7OPL - chains C and D of the 5 polymer chains in the assembly; structure by electron microscopy, 4.12 A resolution (low resolution: residue-level contacts below are approximate; hydrogen-bond / salt-bridge calls are withheld).

[Chain C]
Name: DNA primase small subunit
Organism: Homo sapiens
Notes: EC 2.7.7.-
UniProtKB: P49642 (PRI1_HUMAN); residue numbers follow UniProt; this construct covers 1-420
Amino-acid sequence (441 residues; row label = number of the first residue in the row; numbers below 1 keep their minus sign (Met-20 is residue -20)):
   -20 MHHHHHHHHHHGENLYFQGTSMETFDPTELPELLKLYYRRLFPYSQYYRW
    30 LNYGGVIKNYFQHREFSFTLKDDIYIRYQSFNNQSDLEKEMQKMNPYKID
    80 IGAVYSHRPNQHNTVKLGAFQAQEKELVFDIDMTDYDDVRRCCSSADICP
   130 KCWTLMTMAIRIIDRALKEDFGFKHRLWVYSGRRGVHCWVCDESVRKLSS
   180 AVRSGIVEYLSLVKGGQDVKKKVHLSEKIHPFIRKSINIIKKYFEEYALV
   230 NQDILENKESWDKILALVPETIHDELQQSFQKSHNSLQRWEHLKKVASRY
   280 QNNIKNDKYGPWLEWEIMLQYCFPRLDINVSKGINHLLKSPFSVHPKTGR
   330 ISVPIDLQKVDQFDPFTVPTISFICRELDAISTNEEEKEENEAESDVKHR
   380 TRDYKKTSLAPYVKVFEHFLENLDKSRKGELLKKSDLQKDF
Not modelled in the structure: -20 to 0, 284-288, 361-378, 413-420
Differences from the reference sequence: initiating methionine (-20); expression tag (-19 to 0)
Swiss-Prot annotation at these positions:
  - motif: Cys121 to Cys131 (Zinc knuckle motif)
  - active site: Glu44, Asp109, Asp111
  - binding site (a ribonucleoside 5'-triphosphate): Asp109 to Asp111, Ser160 to His166, His315 to Lys318, His324
  - binding site (Mg(2+)): Asp109, Asp111, Asp306
  - binding site (Mn(2+)): Asp109, Asp111, Asp306
  - binding site (Zn(2+)): Cys121, Cys122, Cys128, Cys131
  - modified residue: Met1 (N-acetylmethionine)
  - natural variant: Cys301 (C301R: In PDIL)
  - mutagenesis: Glu44 (E44A: Strongly decreases primase activity, which can be partially rescued by increasing primase concentration), Tyr54 (Y54A: Decreases primase activity), Arg56 (R56A: Loss of primase activity), Lys77 (K77A: Decreases primase activity), Asp109 (D109A: Loss of primase activity; D109N: Decreases the binding affinity for NTPs), Asp111 (D111A: Loss of primase activity; D111N: Decreases the binding affinity for NTPs), Asp114 (D114A: Slightly decreases primase activity), Asp116 (D116A: Slightly decreases primase activity), Ser160 (S160A: Abolishes NTP binding), Arg163 (R163A: Abolishes NTP binding), His166 (H166A: Abolishes NTP binding. Loss of primase activity), Asp306 (D306A: Loss of primase activity; D306N: Decreases the binding affinity for NTPs), 3 further mutagenesis entries in UniProt
Bound ions: Zn2+: Cys121, Cys122, Cys128, Cys131

[Chain D]
Name: DNA primase large subunit
Organism: Homo sapiens
UniProtKB: P49643 (PRI2_HUMAN); numbering as in UniProt (aligned over 1-509)
Amino-acid sequence (509 residues; numbered 1 to 509; the number before each row is that of its first residue):
     1 MEFSGRKWRKLRLAGDQRNASYPHCLQFYLQPPSENISLIEFENLAIDRV
    51 KLLKSVENLGVSYVKGTEQYQSKLESELRKLKFSYRENLEDEYEPRRRDH
   101 ISHFILRLAYCQSEELRRWFIQQEMDLLRFRFSILPKDKIQDFLKDSQLQ
   151 FEAISDEEKTLREQEIVASSPSLSGLKLGFESIYKIPFADALDLFRGRKV
   201 YLEDGFAYVPLKDIVAIILNEFRAKLSKALALTARSLPAVQSDERLQPLL
   251 NHLSHSYTGQDYSTQGNVGKISLDQIDLLSTKSFPPCMRQLHKALRENHH
   301 LRHGGRMQYGLFLKGIGLTLEQALQFWKQEFIKGKMDPDKFDKGYSYNIR
   351 HSFGKEGKRTDYTPFSCLKIILSNPPSQGDYHGCPFRHSDPELLKQKLQS
   401 YKISPGGISQILDLVKGTHYQVACQKYFEMIHNVDDCGFSLNHPNQFFCE
   451 SQRILNGGKDIKKEPIQPETPQPKPSVQKTKDASSALASLNSSLEMDMEG
   501 LEDYFSEDS
Not modelled in the structure: 1-21, 456-509
Swiss-Prot annotation at these positions:
  - region: Leu253 to Lys270 (Interdomain linker)
  - binding site ([4Fe-4S] cluster): Cys287, Cys367, Cys384, Cys424
  - modified residue: Thr470 (Phosphothreonine)
  - mutagenesis: Arg97 (R97A: Decreases primase affinity for POLA1 by 10-fold), Phe104 (F104A: Decreases primase affinity for POLA1 by 40-fold), Arg107 (R107A: Decreases primase affinity for POLA1 by 30-fold), Leu108 (L108A: Decreases primase affinity for POLA1 by 40-fold), Ser256 to Lys270 (Decreases RNA primer di-nucleotide formation about 5-fold. Does not affect the ratio between the di-nucleotide and its extension products)
Bound ions: 4Fe-4S cluster Fe: Cys287, Cys367, Cys384, Cys424
Residues lining bound ligands: 4Fe-4S cluster (SF4): Pro285, Pro286, Cys287, Cys367, Ile370, Ile371, Cys384, Pro385, Tyr420, Gln421, Cys424, Leu441, Pro444

[Chain C / chain D interface]
Contacting residue pairs (28):
  Glu148(C) with Asp204(D)
  Asp149(C) with Leu202(D); Glu203(D); Asp204(D); Gly205(D)
  Phe150(C) with Asp204(D); Gly205(D)
  Gly151(C) with Asp204(D)
  Leu177(C) with Phe188(D)
  Ala180(C) with Leu192(D)
  Val181(C) with Phe188(D); Ala189(D); Leu192(D)
  Gly184(C) with Phe195(D); Arg196(D)
  Ile185(C) with Phe195(D)
  Glu187(C) with Arg198(D)
  Tyr188(C) with Phe195(D); Arg198(D); Leu202(D)
  Ser190(C) with Arg198(D)
  Leu191(C) with Arg198(D)
  Lys207(C) with Val167(D)
  Ile208(C) with Ala168(D)
  His209(C) with Ser169(D); Val200(D)
  Pro210(C) with Ala168(D); Ser169(D)
Also at the interface, not in a pair above, chain C (18 interface residues in all): Leu189
Also at the interface, not in a pair above, chain D (16 interface residues in all): Glu165, Tyr201

[Summary]
18 residues of chain C and 16 residues of chain D are in contact. Ligands of chain D: 4Fe-4S cluster. UniProt
lists 3 active-site residues, 15 ribonucleoside 5'-triphosphate-binding residues, 3 Mg2+-binding residues and
3 Mn2+-binding residues on chain C.
Here chain C is DNA primase small subunit and chain D is DNA primase large subunit, both from Homo sapiens.
Entry 7OPL (CryoEM structure of DNA Polymerase alpha - primase bound to SARS CoV nsp1) was determined by
electron microscopy.
